6RNY - chains A and U of the 18 polymer chains in the assembly; structure by electron microscopy, 3.90 A resolution.

== Chain A ==
Molecule: Histone H3.3
Organism: Homo sapiens
UniProtKB: P84243 (H33_HUMAN); residues 0-135 here correspond to UniProt positions 1-136 (UniProt number = residue number + 1)
Sequence (136 residues; each row starts with the number of its first residue; numbering starts at 0):
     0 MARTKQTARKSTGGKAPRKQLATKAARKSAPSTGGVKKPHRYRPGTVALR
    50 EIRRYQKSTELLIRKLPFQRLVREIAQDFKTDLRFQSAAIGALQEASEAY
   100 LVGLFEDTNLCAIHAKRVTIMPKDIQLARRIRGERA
Unresolved in the structure: 0-38
UniProt features mapped onto this chain:
  - site: Ser31 (Interaction with ZMYND11)
  - modified residue: Arg2 (Asymmetric dimethylarginine), Thr3 (Phosphothreonine), Lys4 (Allysine), Gln5 (5-glutamyl dopamine), Thr6 (Phosphothreonine), Arg8 (Citrulline), Lys9 (N6,N6,N6-trimethyllysine), Ser10 (ADP-ribosylserine), Thr11 (Phosphothreonine), Lys14 (N6-(2-hydroxyisobutyryl)lysine), Arg17 (Asymmetric dimethylarginine), Lys18 (N6-(2-hydroxyisobutyryl)lysine), Lys23 (N6-(2-hydroxyisobutyryl)lysine), Arg26 (Citrulline), Lys27 (N6,N6,N6-trimethyllysine), Ser28 (ADP-ribosylserine), Ser31 (Phosphoserine), Lys36 (N6,N6,N6-trimethyllysine), Lys37 (N6-methyllysine), Tyr41 (Phosphotyrosine) and 9 more in UniProt
  - lipidation: Lys18 (N6-decanoyllysine)

== Chain U ==
Molecule: 108-nt DNA strand
Sequence (108 nucleotides; row label = number of the first residue in the row; numbers below 1 keep their minus sign (DG-71 is residue -71)):
   -71 GGGCTGTGTTTGTATCAAGTTACCTGAATGGTAGGTGGGGAAGTCCAAAT
   -21 ATTCCTAGTAAGACAATTGCATTCAAGGCCTGGCTGGTGAAACCTGTTTC
    29 CTGGGAAG
Bound ions: Mg2+: DG36 (shared with 1 residue of chain J; 2 residues of chain K)

== How chain A and chain U interact ==
Contacting residue pairs (18; chain A residue first):
  Arg40(A) with DG10(U), sugar contact
  Tyr41(A) with DC-68(U), hydrogen bond to the phosphate; DT-67(U), sugar contact; DG10(U), phosphate contact
  Val46(A) with DT9(U), phosphate contact; DG10(U), phosphate contact
  Ala47(A) with DT9(U), hydrogen bond to the phosphate
  Arg49(A) with DT-67(U), sugar contact; DG-66(U), sugar contact
  Lys56(A) with DT-65(U), salt bridge to the phosphate
  Arg63(A) with DG17(U), sugar contact; DA18(U), phosphate contact
  Lys64(A) with DA18(U), hydrogen bond to the phosphate; DA19(U), salt bridge to the phosphate
  Leu65(A) with DA18(U), hydrogen bond to the phosphate
  Pro66(A) with DG17(U), phosphate contact
  Arg69(A) with DG17(U), salt bridge to the phosphate
  Arg83(A) with DT27(U), hydrogen bond to the sugar
Also at the interface, not in a pair above, chain A (16 interface residues in all): Arg42, Pro43, Gly44, Arg53
Also at the interface, not in a pair above, chain U (12 interface residues in all): DC8, DT26

== Summary ==
The interface between chain A and chain U involves 16 residues on one side and 12 on the other, with 5
hydrogen bonds and 3 salt bridges. Among the polar pairs are Arg83(A)-DT27(U), Tyr41(A)-DC-68(U) and
Ala47(A)-DT9(U).
Chain A is Histone H3.3 (Homo sapiens) and chain U is a 108-nt DNA strand; the structure, PFV intasome -
nucleosome strand transfer complex, was determined by electron microscopy together with 6R0C from the same
study.
